Entry 6G85 (X-ray diffraction, 1.53 A resolution); this record covers chains B and D of the 4 polymer chains in the assembly.

== Chain B ==
Molecule: Tyrosine-protein phosphatase CDC14
From: Saccharomyces cerevisiae S288c
Notes: EC 3.1.3.48
UniProt: Q00684 (CDC14_YEAST); numbering as in UniProt (aligned over 1-374)
Chain sequence (374 residues; numbered 1 to 374; the number before each row is that of its first residue):
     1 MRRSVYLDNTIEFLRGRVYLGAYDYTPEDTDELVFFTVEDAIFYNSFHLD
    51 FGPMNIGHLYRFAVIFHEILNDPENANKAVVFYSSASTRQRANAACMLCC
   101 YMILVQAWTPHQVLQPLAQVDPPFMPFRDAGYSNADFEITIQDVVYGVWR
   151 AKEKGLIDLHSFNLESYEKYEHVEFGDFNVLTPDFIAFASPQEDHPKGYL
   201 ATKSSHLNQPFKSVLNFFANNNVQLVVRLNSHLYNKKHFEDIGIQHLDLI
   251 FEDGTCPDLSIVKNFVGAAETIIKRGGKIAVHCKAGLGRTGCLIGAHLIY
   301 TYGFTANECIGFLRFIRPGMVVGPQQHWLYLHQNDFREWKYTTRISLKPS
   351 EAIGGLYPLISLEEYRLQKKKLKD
Disordered / not traced: 1-6, 198-205, 374
Swiss-Prot annotation at these positions:
  - active site: Cys-283 (Phosphocysteine intermediate)
  - mutagenesis: Asp-253 (D253A: Inactivates catalytic activity and leads to substrate retention), Ala-280 (A280V: Leads to temperature sensitivity), Cys-283 (C283S: Inactivates catalytic activity and leads to substrate retention)
Reported in the primary citation:
  - mutagenesis - Q106L, W108R: unchanged catalytic activity on p-NPP
  - mutagenesis - W108A: decreased binding to Net11-600
  - mutagenesis - P116L: decreased binding to Net1
  - mutagenesis - V120G/D121E/P122T/P123S: abolished growth
  - mutagenesis - V120G/D121E/P122T/P123S: decreased catalytic activity
  - post-translational modification sites: Thr-109 (citing earlier work)

== Chain D ==
Molecule: CBK1
Chain sequence (17 residues; each row starts with the number of its first residue):
    81 AFTDVPALNYPATPPPH
Disordered / not traced: 96-97

== Chain B / chain D interface ==
Contacting residue pairs (26; chain B residue first):
  Leu-14(B) / Leu-88(D)  hydrophobic
  Leu-14(B) / Pro-91(D)
  Arg-17(B) / Ala-87(D)
  Arg-17(B) / Leu-88(D)
  Tyr-60(B) / Ala-81(D)  hydrophobic
  Tyr-60(B) / Phe-82(D)  hydrophobic
  Ala-63(B) / Ala-81(D)
  Val-64(B) / Ala-81(D)  hydrophobic
  Phe-66(B) / Leu-88(D)  hydrophobic
  His-67(B) / Ala-81(D)  hydrogen bond (side chain-backbone)
  His-67(B) / Val-85(D)
  His-67(B) / Pro-86(D)
  Leu-70(B) / Leu-88(D)  hydrophobic
  Asn-71(B) / Pro-86(D)
  Val-105(B) / Phe-82(D)  hydrophobic
  Val-105(B) / Val-85(D)  hydrophobic
  Gln-106(B) / Val-85(D)
  Gln-106(B) / Pro-86(D)  hydrogen bond (side chain-backbone)
  Gln-106(B) / Leu-88(D)  hydrogen bond (side chain-backbone)
  Gln-106(B) / Asn-89(D)
  Trp-108(B) / Leu-88(D)  hydrogen bond (side chain-backbone)
  Trp-108(B) / Asn-89(D)
  Trp-108(B) / Tyr-90(D)
  Gln-112(B) / Tyr-90(D)
  Leu-159(B) / Phe-82(D)  hydrophobic
  Phe-162(B) / Phe-82(D)  hydrophobic
Also at the interface, not in a pair above, chain B (22 interface residues in all): Val-18, Ile-56, Leu-59, Tyr-101, Met-102, Gln-115, His-160
Also at the interface, not in a pair above, chain D (10 interface residues in all): Thr-83
From the paper, about this interface:
  - residue pairs: Phe-82(D)/Tyr-60(B) (pi stacking), Tyr-90(D)/Trp-108(B)
  - interface residues, chain D: Val-85(D), Asn-89(D)

== Summary ==
The interface between chain B and chain D involves 22 residues on one side and 10 on the other; the contacts
include 4 hydrogen bonds. Among the polar pairs are His-67(B)/Ala-81(D), Gln-106(B)/Pro-86(D) and
Gln-106(B)/Leu-88(D). The paper describes pi stacking between Phe-82(D) and Tyr-60(B); a contact between
Tyr-90(D) and Trp-108(B). The paper reports that W108A of chain B reduces binding to Net11-600; interface
residues Val-85(D) and Asn-89(D); 5 substitutions were tested in all.
Here chain B is Tyrosine-protein phosphatase CDC14 (Saccharomyces cerevisiae S288c) and chain D is CBK1. Entry
6G85 (Structure of Cdc14 bound to CBK1 PxL motif) was determined by X-ray diffraction together with 6G86 and
6G84 from the same study.
